Entry 5WKC (X-ray diffraction, 2.33 A resolution); this record covers chains A and D.

[Chain A]
Name: Acetolactate synthase catalytic subunit, mitochondrial
Organism: Saccharomyces cerevisiae S288c
Notes: EC 2.2.1.6
UniProt: P07342 (ILVB_YEAST); residue numbers follow UniProt; this construct covers 58-687
Sequence (677 residues; numbered 11 to 687; the number before each row is that of its first residue):
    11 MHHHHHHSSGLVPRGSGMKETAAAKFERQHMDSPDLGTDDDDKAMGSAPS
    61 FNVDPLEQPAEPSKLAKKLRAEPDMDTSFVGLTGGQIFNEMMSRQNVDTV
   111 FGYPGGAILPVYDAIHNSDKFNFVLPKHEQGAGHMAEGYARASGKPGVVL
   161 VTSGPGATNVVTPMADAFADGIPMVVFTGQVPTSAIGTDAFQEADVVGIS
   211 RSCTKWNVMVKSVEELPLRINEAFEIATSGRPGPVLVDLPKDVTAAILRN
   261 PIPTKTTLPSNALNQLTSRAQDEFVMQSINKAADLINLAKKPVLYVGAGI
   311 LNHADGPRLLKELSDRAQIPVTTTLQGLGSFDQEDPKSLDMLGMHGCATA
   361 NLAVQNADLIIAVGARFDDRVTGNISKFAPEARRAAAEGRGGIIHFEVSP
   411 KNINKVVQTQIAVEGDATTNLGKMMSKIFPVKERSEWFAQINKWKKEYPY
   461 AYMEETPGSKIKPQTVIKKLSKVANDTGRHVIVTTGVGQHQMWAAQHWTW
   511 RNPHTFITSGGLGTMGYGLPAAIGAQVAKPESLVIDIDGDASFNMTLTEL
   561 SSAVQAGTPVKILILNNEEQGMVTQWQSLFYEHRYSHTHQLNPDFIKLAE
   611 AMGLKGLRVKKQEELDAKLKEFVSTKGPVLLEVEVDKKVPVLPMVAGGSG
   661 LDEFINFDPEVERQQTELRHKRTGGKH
Unresolved in the structure: 11-84, 268-279
Construct notes: initiating methionine (11); expression tag (12-57)
Curated features (UniProtKB/Swiss-Prot):
  - binding site (thiamine diphosphate): E139
  - binding site (FAD): R241
  - binding site (Mg(2+)): D550, N577, E579
Bound ions: Mg2+: D550, N577, E579 (together with AUJ)
Ligand contacts:
  - AUJ (2-[3-[(4-azanyl-2-methyl-pyrimidin-5-yl)methyl]-2-[(1S)-1-(dioxidanyl)-1-oxidanyl-ethyl]-4-methyl-1,3-thiazol-5-yl]ethyl phosphono hydrogen phosphate): V497, G498, Q499, H500, G523, T524, M525, G549, D550, A551, S552, M555, N577, E579, Q580, G581, M582, V583
  - ethaneperoxoic acid (F50): G115, G116, F201, Q202
  - FAD (flavin-adenine dinucleotide): A179, D180, R241, P242, G307, A308, G309, N312, T334, L335, Q336, M351, L352, G353, M354, H355, G356, G374, A375, R376, D378, R380, V381, F406, E407, V408, S409, N412, G425, D426, A427, V497, Q501, M502, S519, G520, G521, G523, M582
  - Penoxsulam (PXD; 2-(2,2-difluoroethoxy)-N-(5,8-dimethoxy[1,2,4]triazolo[1,5-c]pyrimidin-2-yl)-6-(trifluoromethyl)benzenesulfonamide), molecule 1: G116, A117, L119, S163, V191, P192, A195, A200, F201, Q202, K251
  - Penoxsulam (PXD), molecule 2: M354, D379, R380, M582, V583, W586
  - TP9 ((3Z)-4-{[(4-amino-2-methylpyrimidin-5-yl)methyl]amino}-3-mercaptopent-3-en-1-yl trihydrogen diphosphate): Y113, P114, G115, E139, T162, P165, G166, N169, Q202
What the authors report for this chain:
  - binding site for Penoxsulam: V191, P192, F201, R380
  - binding site for AUJ: G523, M582, V583
  - conformationally variable residues (loop rearrangement, side-chain flip): Q190 to D205, V583
  - binding site for TP9: G523

[Chain D]
Name: Acetolactate synthase catalytic subunit, mitochondrial
Organism: Saccharomyces cerevisiae S288c
Notes: EC 2.2.1.6
UniProt: P07342 (ILVB_YEAST); numbering as in UniProt (aligned over 58-687)
Sequence (677 residues; row label = number of the first residue in the row):
    11 MHHHHHHSSGLVPRGSGMKETAAAKFERQHMDSPDLGTDDDDKAMGSAPS
    61 FNVDPLEQPAEPSKLAKKLRAEPDMDTSFVGLTGGQIFNEMMSRQNVDTV
   111 FGYPGGAILPVYDAIHNSDKFNFVLPKHEQGAGHMAEGYARASGKPGVVL
   161 VTSGPGATNVVTPMADAFADGIPMVVFTGQVPTSAIGTDAFQEADVVGIS
   211 RSCTKWNVMVKSVEELPLRINEAFEIATSGRPGPVLVDLPKDVTAAILRN
   261 PIPTKTTLPSNALNQLTSRAQDEFVMQSINKAADLINLAKKPVLYVGAGI
   311 LNHADGPRLLKELSDRAQIPVTTTLQGLGSFDQEDPKSLDMLGMHGCATA
   361 NLAVQNADLIIAVGARFDDRVTGNISKFAPEARRAAAEGRGGIIHFEVSP
   411 KNINKVVQTQIAVEGDATTNLGKMMSKIFPVKERSEWFAQINKWKKEYPY
   461 AYMEETPGSKIKPQTVIKKLSKVANDTGRHVIVTTGVGQHQMWAAQHWTW
   511 RNPHTFITSGGLGTMGYGLPAAIGAQVAKPESLVIDIDGDASFNMTLTEL
   561 SSAVQAGTPVKILILNNEEQGMVTQWQSLFYEHRYSHTHQLNPDFIKLAE
   611 AMGLKGLRVKKQEELDAKLKEFVSTKGPVLLEVEVDKKVPVLPMVAGGSG
   661 LDEFINFDPEVERQQTELRHKRTGGKH
Unresolved in the structure: 11-83, 270-277
Construct notes: initiating methionine (11); expression tag (12-57)
Modified / non-standard residues: M502 (methionine sulfoxide; SME)
Curated features (UniProtKB/Swiss-Prot):
  - binding site (thiamine diphosphate): E139
  - binding site (FAD): R241
  - binding site (Mg(2+)): D550, N577, E579
Bound ions: Mg2+: D550, N577, E579 (together with TP9)
Ligand contacts:
  - AUJ (2-[3-[(4-azanyl-2-methyl-pyrimidin-5-yl)methyl]-2-[(1S)-1-(dioxidanyl)-1-oxidanyl-ethyl]-4-methyl-1,3-thiazol-5-yl]ethyl phosphono hydrogen phosphate): Y113, P114, G115, G116, E139, T162, P165, G166, N169, F201, Q202
  - ethaneperoxoic acid (F50): V497, G523, M582
  - FAD (flavin-adenine dinucleotide): A179, D180, R241, P242, G307, A308, G309, N312, T334, L335, Q336, G337, M351, L352, G353, M354, H355, G356, G374, A375, R376, D378, R380, V381, F406, E407, V408, S409, N412, G425, D426, A427, V497, Q501, M502, S519, G520, G521, G523, M582
  - Penoxsulam (PXD; 2-(2,2-difluoroethoxy)-N-(5,8-dimethoxy[1,2,4]triazolo[1,5-c]pyrimidin-2-yl)-6-(trifluoromethyl)benzenesulfonamide), molecule 1: G116, A117, L119, S163, V191, P192, A200, F201, Q202, K251
  - Penoxsulam (PXD), molecule 2: M354, D379, R380, M582, V583, W586
  - TP9 ((3Z)-4-{[(4-amino-2-methylpyrimidin-5-yl)methyl]amino}-3-mercaptopent-3-en-1-yl trihydrogen diphosphate): V497, G498, Q499, H500, G523, T524, M525, G549, D550, A551, S552, M555, N577, E579, Q580, G581, M582, V583

[Chain A / chain D interface]
Contacting residue pairs (122; chain A residue first):
  Y113(A) with M525(D); A551(D); M555(D); Q580(D)
  P114(A) with Q580(D); H597(D); T598(D)
  L119(A) with V583(D), hydrophobic; W586(D), hydrophobic; Y591(D)
  P120(A) with Y591(D)
  Y122(A) with S596(D), hydrogen bond (backbone-side chain); H597(D)
  D123(A) with Y591(D); R594(D), salt bridge
  H126(A) with R594(D); Y595(D); S596(D)
  F133(A) with H597(D)
  L135(A) with H597(D); H599(D); Q600(D)
  K137(A) with N554(D); M555(D); Q600(D); L601(D), hydrogen bond (side chain-backbone)
  H138(A) with Q140(D), hydrogen bond; M555(D)
  E139(A) with M555(D)
  Q140(A) with H138(D), hydrogen bond
  G164(A) with L522(D)
  P165(A) with L522(D); G523(D); T524(D)
  T168(A) with T172(D), hydrogen bond
  N169(A) with T172(D), hydrogen bond
  T172(A) with T168(D), hydrogen bond; N169(D), hydrogen bond
  T198(A) with K415(D), hydrogen bond (backbone-side chain)
  D199(A) with R376(D); K415(D), salt bridge
  F201(A) with D378(D); R380(D); G520(D); G521(D)
  Q202(A) with G521(D), hydrogen bond (backbone-backbone); L522(D); G523(D)
  D205(A) with S212(D)
  I209(A) with I209(D); S212(D)
  S212(A) with D205(D); I209(D)
  K251(A) with W586(D)
  R376(A) with D199(D), hydrogen bond (side chain-backbone)
  D378(A) with F201(D)
  R380(A) with F201(D)
  K415(A) with T198(D); D199(D), salt bridge
  G520(A) with F201(D)
  G521(A) with F201(D); Q202(D), hydrogen bond (backbone-backbone)
  L522(A) with G164(D); P165(D); Q202(D)
  G523(A) with P165(D); Q202(D)
  T524(A) with P165(D)
  M525(A) with Y113(D)
  A551(A) with Y113(D)
  N554(A) with K137(D); T558(D), hydrogen bond (backbone-side chain)
  M555(A) with Y113(D); K137(D); H138(D); E139(D)
  L557(A) with L557(D), hydrophobic; T558(D); M612(D), hydrophobic
  T558(A) with N554(D), hydrogen bond (side chain-backbone); L557(D)
  S561(A) with L601(D)
  V564(A) with L601(D), hydrophobic
  Q565(A) with H599(D), hydrogen bond (side chain-backbone); Q600(D); L601(D), hydrogen bond (side chain-backbone)
  Q580(A) with Y113(D); P114(D)
  V583(A) with L119(D), hydrophobic
  Y591(A) with L119(D), hydrophobic; P120(D); D123(D)
  R594(A) with D123(D), salt bridge; H126(D)
  Y595(A) with H126(D)
  S596(A) with Y122(D), hydrogen bond (side chain-backbone); H126(D)
  H597(A) with P114(D); Y122(D); F133(D); L135(D)
  T598(A) with P114(D)
  H599(A) with Q565(D), hydrogen bond (backbone-side chain)
  Q600(A) with L135(D); K137(D); Q565(D)
  L601(A) with K137(D), hydrogen bond (backbone-side chain); S561(D); V564(D), hydrophobic; Q565(D), hydrogen bond (backbone-side chain)
  P603(A) with A611(D); M612(D), hydrophobic
  D604(A) with A611(D), hydrogen bond (backbone-backbone)
  K607(A) with A611(D)
  L608(A) with L608(D), hydrophobic; A611(D)
  A611(A) with P603(D); D604(D), hydrogen bond (backbone-backbone); K607(D); L608(D)
  M612(A) with L557(D), hydrophobic; P603(D), hydrophobic
Also at the interface, not in a pair above, chain A (69 interface residues in all): I125, V171, A175, A200, E203, G208, W586, Q587
Also at the interface, not in a pair above, chain D (69 interface residues in all): I125, V171, A175, A200, E203, G208, K251, Q587

[Overview]
The chain A/chain D interface involves 69 residues from each chain, with 22 hydrogen bonds and 4 salt bridges.
Among the polar pairs are D123(A)-R594(D), D199(A)-K415(D) and K415(A)-D199(D). From the paper: a binding site
for Penoxsulam at V191(A), P192(A) and F201(A) among others; a binding site for AUJ at G523(A), M582(A) and
V583(A).
Chain A is Acetolactate synthase catalytic subunit, mitochondrial and chain D is Acetolactate synthase
catalytic subunit, mitochondrial, both from Saccharomyces cerevisiae S288c; the structure, Saccharomyces
cerevisiae acetohydroxyacid synthase in complex with the herbicide penoxsulam, was determined by X-ray
diffraction together with 5WJ1 from the same study.
